PDB entry 7CRB | electron microscopy, 3.16 A resolution | chains J and A

# Chain J
Protein: Avirulence protein ATR1
From: Hyaloperonospora arabidopsidis (strain Emoy2)
UniProt: M4B6G6 (ATR1_HYAAE); numbering as in UniProt (aligned over 1-311)
Amino-acid sequence (311 residues; each row starts with the number of its first residue):
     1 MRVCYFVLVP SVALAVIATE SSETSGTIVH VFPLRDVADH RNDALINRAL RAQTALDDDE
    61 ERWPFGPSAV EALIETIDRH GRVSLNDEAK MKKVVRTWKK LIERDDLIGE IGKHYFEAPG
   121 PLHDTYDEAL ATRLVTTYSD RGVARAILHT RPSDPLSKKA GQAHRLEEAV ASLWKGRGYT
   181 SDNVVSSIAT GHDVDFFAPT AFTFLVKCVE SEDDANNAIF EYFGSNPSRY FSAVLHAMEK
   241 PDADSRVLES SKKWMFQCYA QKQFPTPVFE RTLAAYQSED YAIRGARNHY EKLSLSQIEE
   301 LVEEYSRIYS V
Unresolved in the structure: 1-66, 279-287, 311

# Chain A
Protein: NAD+ hydrolase (NADase)
From: Arabidopsis thaliana
UniProt: Q9ZSN5 (Q9ZSN5_ARATH); residue numbers follow UniProt; this construct covers 1-1221
Amino-acid sequence (1221 residues; each row starts with the number of its first residue):
     1 MGSAMSLGCS KRKATNQDVD SESRKRRKIC STNDAENCRF IQDESSWKHP WSLCANSVVN
    61 DTKDTKSSAL SLPSPPTSVS RIWKHQVFPS FHGADVRKTI LSHILESFRR KGIDPFIDNN
   121 IERSKSIGHE LKEAIKGSKI AIVLLSKNYA SSSWCLDELA EIMKCRELLG QIVMTIFYEV
   181 DPTDIKKQTG EFGKAFTKTC KGKTKEYVER WRKALEDVAT IAGYHSHKWR NEADMIEKIA
   241 TDVSNMLNSF KPSRDFNGLV GMRAHMDMLE QLLRLVLDEV RMIGIWGPPG IGKTTIARFL
   301 FNQVSDRFQL SAIMVNIKGC YPRPCFDEYS AQLQLQNQML SQMINHKDIM ISHLGVAQER
   361 LRDKKVFLVL DEVDQLGQLD ALAKETRWFG PGSRIIITTE DLGVLKAHGI NHVYKVGYPS
   421 NDEAFQIFCM NAFGQKQPHE GFDEIAREVM ALAGELPLGL KVLGSALRGK SKPEWERTLP
   481 RLKTSLDGKI GSIIQFSYDA LCDEDKYLFL YIACLFNKES TTKVEGLLGK FLDVRQGLHI
   541 LAQKSLISIE DGNIYMHTLL EQFGRETSRK QFIHHGYTKH QLLVGERDIC EVLNDDTIDS
   601 RRFIGINLDL YKNVEELNIS EKALERIHDF QFVRINGKNH ALHERLQGLI YQSPQIRSLH
   661 WKCYQNICLP STFNSEFLVE LDMSFSKLQK LWEGTKQLRN LKWMDLSYSS YLKELPNLST
   721 ATNLEELKLR NCSSLVELPS SIEKLTSLQI LDLHRCSSLV ELPSFGNATK LEILNLENCS
   781 SLVKLPPSIN ANNLQELSLT NCSRVVELPA IENATNLWKL NLLNCSSLIE LPLSIGTATN
   841 LKHLDFRGCS SLVKLPSSIG DMTNLEVFYL SNCSNLVELP SSIGNLRKLT LLLMRGCSKL
   901 ETLPTNINLK SLHTLNLIDC SRLKSFPEIS THIKYLRLIG TAIKEVPLSI MSWSPLAHFQ
   961 ISYFESLKEF PHALDIITEL QLSKDIQEVP PWVKRMSRLR ALRLNNCNNL VSLPQLPDSL
  1021 AYLYADNCKS LERLDCCFNN PEIRLYFPKC FKLNQEARDL IMHTSTRNFA MLPGTQVPAC
  1081 FNHRATSGDS LKIKLKESPL PTTLTFKACI MLVNEEMSYD LKSMSVDIVI RDEQNDLKVQ
  1141 CTPSYHQCTE IYVLTEHIYT FELEVEEVTS TELVFEFTSV NESICKIGEC GILQRETRSL
  1201 RRSSSPDLSP ESSRVSSCDH C
Unresolved in the structure: 1-579, 1196-1221
What the authors report for this chain:
  - mutagenesis - I121E, S124E, A222E, G223A: decreased catalytic activity on NAD+
  - mutagenesis - I121E, S124E, A222E, G223A: unchanged binding to Avirulence protein ATR1 (chain J)
  - mutagenesis - I121E, E158A, E158Q, A222E: abolished signaling with Avirulence protein ATR1 (chain J)
  - mutagenesis - E122A/R123A/S124A/K125A/S126A, R123A, S124E, G223A: unchanged signaling with Avirulence protein ATR1 (chain J)

# How chain J and chain A interact
Residue-residue contacts - 55 pairs, chain J then chain A:
  Arg82(J) with Tyr1145(A)
  Ser84(J) with Ser1144(A)
  Phe116(J) with Thr914(A); Tyr935(A), hydrophobic
  Glu117(J) with His913(A); Tyr935(A), hydrogen bond (backbone-side chain)
  Leu122(J) with Arg937(A); His958(A); Gln960(A)
  His123(J) with Asn916(A)
  Asp124(J) with Tyr869(A); Leu893(A); Arg895(A), salt bridge; Asn916(A); Arg937(A), salt bridge
  Thr125(J) with Arg847(A); Tyr869(A)
  Tyr126(J) with Val867(A), hydrophobic; Tyr869(A), hydrogen bond (backbone-side chain); Thr890(A); Leu891(A)
  Thr136(J) with Gln1147(A)
  Ser139(J) with Val1180(A); Asn1181(A)
  Asp140(J) with Asn1181(A), hydrogen bond (backbone-side chain)
  Asp154(J) with Lys728(A), salt bridge
  Pro155(J) with Arg730(A)
  Leu156(J) with Arg730(A); Ile750(A), hydrophobic; Asp752(A)
  Lys158(J) with Trp818(A)
  Arg177(J) with Asp1120(A); Leu1121(A); Lys1122(A), hydrogen bond (backbone-backbone); Ser1123(A); Thr1149(A), hydrogen bond
  Gly178(J) with Ser1118(A), hydrogen bond (backbone-side chain); Asp1120(A); Leu1121(A)
  Tyr179(J) with Leu1121(A), hydrophobic; Ser1123(A), hydrogen bond; Ile1184(A), hydrophobic
  Thr180(J) with Ser1118(A)
  Asp182(J) with Glu1116(A)
  Asn183(J) with Ser1183(A), hydrogen bond (side chain-backbone); Ile1184(A)
  Ser186(J) with Ser1183(A)
  Ser187(J) with Ser1183(A)
  Asp242(J) with Lys662(A), salt bridge; Phe685(A)
  Asp244(J) with Ser710(A); Asn731(A)
  Arg246(J) with Ser710(A); Tyr711(A); Ser734(A)
Interface residues without a listed pair, chain J (35 interface residues in all): Asp105, Lys113, Ala118, Pro121, Gly176, Met238, Pro241, Ala243
Interface residues without a listed pair, chain A (44 interface residues in all): Asn639, Cys663, Tyr708, Ser733, Asn775
The authors on this interface:
  - interface residues, chain J: Asp140(J)
  - hot spots on chain J (mutagenesis) - D140Y: decreased binding to NAD+ hydrolase (NADase) (chain A)
  - hot spots on chain J (mutagenesis) - E117A/L122A/D124A/T125A/Y126A: abolished binding to NAD+ hydrolase (NADase) (chain A)

# Overview
35 residues of chain J and 44 residues of chain A are in contact; the contacts include 8 hydrogen bonds and 4
salt bridges. Among the polar pairs are Asp124(J)-Arg895(A), Asp124(J)-Arg937(A) and Asp154(J)-Lys728(A). The
paper reports that I121E, S124E and A222E of chain A, among others, reduce catalytic activity on NAD+; the
interface residue Asp140(J); 10 substitutions were tested in all.
Here chain J is Avirulence protein ATR1 (Hyaloperonospora arabidopsidis (strain Emoy2)) and chain A is NAD+
hydrolase (NADase) (Arabidopsis thaliana). Entry 7CRB (Cryo-EM structure of plant NLR RPP1 LRR-ID domain in
complex with ATR1) was determined by electron microscopy (same publication as 7CRC and 7DFV).
